8VTD - chains A and B of the 3 polymer chains in the assembly; structure by X-ray diffraction, 1.23 A resolution.

Chain A:
Name: Vibostolimab Fab Light chain
Source organism: Mus musculus
Notes: antibody fragment or engineered binder
Chain sequence (214 residues; each row starts with the number of its first residue):
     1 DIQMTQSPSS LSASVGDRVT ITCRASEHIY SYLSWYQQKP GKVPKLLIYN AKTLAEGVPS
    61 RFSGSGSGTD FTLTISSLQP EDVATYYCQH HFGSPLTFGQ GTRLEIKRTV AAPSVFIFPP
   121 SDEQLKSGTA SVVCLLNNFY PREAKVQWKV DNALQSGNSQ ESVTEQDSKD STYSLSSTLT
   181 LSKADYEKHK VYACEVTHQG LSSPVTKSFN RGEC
Cystine bridges: Cys23-Cys88, Cys134-Cys194

Chain B:
Name: Vibostolimab Fab Heavy chain
Source organism: Homo sapiens
Notes: antibody fragment or engineered binder
Chain sequence (221 residues; each row starts with the number of its first residue):
     1 EVQLVQSGAE VKKPGSSVKV SCKASGYTFS SYVMHWVRQA PGQGLEWIGY IDPYNDGAKY
    61 AQKFQGRVTL TSDKSTSTAY MELSSLRSED TAVYYCARGG PYGWYFDVWG QGTTVTVSSA
   121 STKGPSVFPL APSSKSTSGG TAALGCLVKD YFPEPVTVSW NSGALTSGVH TFPAVLQSSG
   181 LYSLSSVVTV PSSSLGTQTY ICNVNHKPSN TKVDKKVEPK S
Cystine bridges: Cys22-Cys96, Cys146-Cys202

Chain A / chain B interface:
Contacting residue pairs (71):
  Ser34(A) with Tyr105(B)
  Tyr36(A) with Tyr105(B); Phe106(B), hydrogen bond (side chain-backbone); Trp109(B), hydrophobic
  Gln38(A) with Gln39(B), hydrogen bond; Tyr95(B)
  Lys42(A) with Tyr95(B)
  Val43(A) with Tyr95(B), hydrophobic; Trp109(B), hydrophobic; Gly110(B); Gln111(B)
  Pro44(A) with Tyr95(B); Trp109(B)
  Leu46(A) with Tyr105(B), hydrophobic; Phe106(B); Asp107(B)
  Tyr49(A) with Tyr102(B); Tyr105(B)
  Tyr87(A) with Gln39(B); Gln43(B); Gly44(B); Leu45(B), hydrophobic
  Gln89(A) with Trp104(B), hydrogen bond (side chain-backbone); Tyr105(B); Phe106(B)
  His91(A) with Trp104(B); Tyr105(B)
  Ser94(A) with Trp47(B)
  Pro95(A) with Trp47(B), hydrophobic
  Leu96(A) with Trp47(B); Trp104(B); Phe106(B), hydrophobic
  Phe98(A) with Leu45(B); Phe106(B), hydrophobic
  Ser114(A) with Ser138(B)
  Phe116(A) with Ser136(B); Ser138(B); Thr141(B); Ala143(B), hydrophobic
  Phe118(A) with Leu130(B); Ala131(B); Ala143(B)
  Ser121(A) with Phe128(B); Pro129(B)
  Glu123(A) with Phe128(B); Pro129(B)
  Gln124(A) with Phe128(B); Lys149(B)
  Ser131(A) with Leu147(B); Lys149(B)
  Val133(A) with Leu130(B), hydrophobic
  Leu135(A) with Ala143(B), hydrophobic; Phe172(B), hydrophobic; Val187(B), hydrophobic
  Asn137(A) with His170(B); Thr189(B)
  Asn138(A) with His170(B), hydrogen bond
  Gln160(A) with Val175(B); Leu176(B), hydrogen bond (side chain-backbone); Gln177(B)
  Glu161(A) with Val175(B)
  Ser162(A) with Phe172(B); Pro173(B), hydrogen bond (side chain-backbone)
  Val163(A) with Pro173(B)
  Thr164(A) with Phe172(B)
  Ser174(A) with His170(B), hydrogen bond; Phe172(B)
  Leu175(A) with Phe172(B)
  Ser176(A) with Phe172(B); Ser185(B), hydrogen bond
  Glu213(A) with Lys135(B), salt bridge
Also at the interface, not in a pair above, chain A (37 interface residues in all): Asp122, Thr129
Also at the interface, not in a pair above, chain B (44 interface residues in all): His35, Val37, Glu46, Tyr60, Ala61, Thr137, Ala142, Leu144, Thr171, Lys220

Summary:
37 residues of chain A and 44 residues of chain B are in contact, with 8 hydrogen bonds and 1 salt bridge.
Polar contacts include Glu213(A)-Lys135(B), Tyr36(A)-Phe106(B) and Gln38(A)-Gln39(B).
Here chain A is Vibostolimab Fab Light chain (Mus musculus) and chain B is Vibostolimab Fab Heavy chain (Homo
sapiens). Entry 8VTD (Co-structure of the Fab of the anti-TIGIT Vibostolimab antibody with its antigen) was
determined by X-ray diffraction.
